PDB entry 6C14 | electron microscopy, 4.50 A resolution (low resolution: residue-level contacts below are approximate; hydrogen-bond / salt-bridge calls are withheld) | chains A and B of the 4 polymer chains in the assembly

# Chain A
Protein: Protocadherin-15
Source organism: Mus musculus
Reference sequence: Q99PJ1 (PCD15_MOUSE), isoform Q99PJ1-18; residue numbers follow UniProt; this construct covers 1144-1465
Amino-acid sequence (337 residues; numbered 1140 to 1476; the number before each row is that of its first residue):
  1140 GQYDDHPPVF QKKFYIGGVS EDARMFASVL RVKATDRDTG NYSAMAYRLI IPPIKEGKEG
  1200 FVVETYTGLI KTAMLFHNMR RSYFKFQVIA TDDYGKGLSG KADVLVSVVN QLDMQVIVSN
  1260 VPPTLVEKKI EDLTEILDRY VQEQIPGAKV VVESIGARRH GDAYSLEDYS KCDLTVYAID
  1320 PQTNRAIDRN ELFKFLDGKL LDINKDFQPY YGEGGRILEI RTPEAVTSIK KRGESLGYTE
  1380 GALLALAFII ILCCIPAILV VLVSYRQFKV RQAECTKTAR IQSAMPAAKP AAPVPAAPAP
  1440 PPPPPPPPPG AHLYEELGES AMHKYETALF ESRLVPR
Unresolved in the structure: 1140-1144, 1411-1476
Differences from the reference sequence: expression tag (1140-1143, 1466-1476)
Curated features (UniProtKB/Swiss-Prot):
  - glycosylation: Asn1180 (N-linked (GlcNAc...) asparagine)
What the authors report for this chain:
  - self-association interface (contacts with another copy of this molecule): Glu1373 to Glu1379

# Chain B
Protein: LHFPL tetraspan subfamily member 5 protein
Source organism: Mus musculus
Reference sequence: Q4KL25 (LHPL5_MOUSE); residues 1-219 here = UniProt positions 1-219
Amino-acid sequence (228 residues; numbered -6 to 221; the number before each row is that of its first residue; numbers below 1 keep their minus sign (Gly-6 is residue -6)):
    -6 GSGGRATMVK LLPAQEAAKI YHTNYVRNSR AVGVMWGTLT ICFSVLVMAL FIQPYWIGDS
    54 VSTPQAGYFG LFSYCVGNVL SSELICKGGP LDFSSIPSRA FKTAMFFVAL AMFLIIGSII
   114 CFSLFFVCNT ATVYKICAWM QLAAATGLMI GCLVYPDGWD SSEVRRMCGE QTGKYTLGHC
   174 TIRWAFMLAI LSIGDALILS FLAFVLGYRQ DKLLPDDYKA DGNEEVFE
Unresolved in the structure: -6 to 14, 55-57, 153-170, 200-221
Differences from the reference sequence: expression tag (-6 to 0, 220-221)
Cystine bridges: Cys68-Cys79, Cys114-Cys130

# How chain A and chain B interact
Contacting residue pairs (34):
  Asn1217(A) with Asn71(B)
  Ala1364(A) with Leu73(B)
  Ser1367(A) with Leu73(B)
  Arg1371(A) with Tyr61(B); Val72(B); Leu73(B)
  Gly1372(A) with Tyr61(B)
  Glu1373(A) with Tyr48(B); Tyr61(B); Arg176(B)
  Ser1374(A) with Arg176(B)
  Leu1375(A) with Met180(B)
  Glu1379(A) with Trp177(B)
  Leu1382(A) with Leu39(B)
  Leu1383(A) with Met180(B); Leu181(B); Leu184(B)
  Leu1385(A) with Leu39(B)
  Ala1386(A) with Phe36(B)
  Ile1389(A) with Leu32(B); Phe36(B)
  Ile1390(A) with Asp188(B)
  Cys1393(A) with Leu32(B); Ile191(B); Leu195(B)
  Ala1396(A) with Leu195(B)
  Ile1397(A) with Ile191(B); Leu195(B)
  Val1400(A) with Val198(B); Leu199(B)
  Ser1403(A) with Tyr18(B)
  Gln1406(A) with Tyr18(B)
  Phe1407(A) with His15(B)
  Arg1410(A) with His15(B)
Interface residues without a listed pair, chain A (24 interface residues in all): Ile1368
Interface residues without a listed pair, chain B (26 interface residues in all): Asn21, Cys35, Ala42, Ser53, Ala59, Leu192

# In short
24 residues of chain A face 26 of chain B across their interface. The paper reports a self-association
interface involving Glu1373(A).
Chain A is Protocadherin-15 and chain B is LHFPL tetraspan subfamily member 5 protein, both from Mus musculus;
the structure, CryoEM structure of mouse PCDH15-1EC-LHFPL5 complex, was determined by electron microscopy,
deposited together with 6C10 and 6C13.
